8CCQ - chains B and E of the 4 polymer chains in the assembly; structure by X-ray diffraction, 1.89 A resolution.

# Chain B
Molecule: AroB
From: Pseudorhizobium banfieldiae
UniProtKB: Q6VAL9 (Q6VAL9_9HYPH); residues 1-175 here = UniProt positions 1-175
Chain sequence (175 residues; numbered 1 to 175; the number before each row is that of its first residue):
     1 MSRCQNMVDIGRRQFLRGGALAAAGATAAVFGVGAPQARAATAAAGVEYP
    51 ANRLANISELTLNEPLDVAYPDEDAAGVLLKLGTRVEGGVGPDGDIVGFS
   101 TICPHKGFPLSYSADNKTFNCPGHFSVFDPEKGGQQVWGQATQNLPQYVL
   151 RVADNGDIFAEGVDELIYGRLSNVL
Disordered / not traced: 1-43
Ion coordination: 2Fe-2S cluster Fe: Cys103, His105, Cys121, His124
Small-molecule neighbours: 2Fe-2S cluster (FES): Cys103, His105, Lys106, Gly107, Phe108, Cys121, Gly123, His124, Phe125, Ser126, Gln140

# Chain E
Molecule: AroA
From: Pseudorhizobium banfieldiae
UniProtKB: Q6VAL8 (Q6VAL8_9HYPH); residues 1-845 here = UniProt positions 1-845
Chain sequence (845 residues; row label = number of the first residue in the row):
     1 MAFKRHIDRLPIIPADAKKHNVTCHFCIVGCGYHAYTWPINKQGGTDPQN
    51 NIFGVDLSEQQQAESDAWYSPSMYNVVKQDGRDVHVVIKPDHECVVNSGL
   101 GSVRGARMAETSFSEARNTQQQRLTDPLVWRYGQMQPTSWDDALDLVARV
   151 TAKIVKEKGEDALIVSAFDHGGAGGGYENTWGTGKLYFEAMKVKNIRIHN
   201 RPAYNSEVHGTRDMGVGELNNCYEDAELADTIVAVGTNALETQTNYFLNH
   251 WIPNLRGESLGKKKELMPEEPHEAGRIIIVDPRRTVTVNACEQTAGADNV
   301 LHLAINSGTDLALFNALFTYIADKGWVDRDFIDKSTLREGTARPPLYPAR
   351 GVSEANPGHLSSFEDAVEGCRMSIEEAAEITGLDAAQIIKAAEWIGMPKE
   401 GGKRRRVMFGYEKGLIWGNDNYRTNGALVNLALATGNIGRPGGGVVRLGG
   451 HQEGYVRPSDAHVGRPAAYVDQLLIGGQGGVHHIWGCDHYKTTLNAHEFK
   501 RVYKKRTDMVKDAMSAAPYGDREAMVNAIVDAINQGGLFAVNVDIIPTKI
   551 GEACHVILPAATSGEMNLTSMNGERRMRLTERYMDPPGQSMPDCLIAARL
   601 ANTMERVLTEMGDVGYAAQFKGFDWQTEEDAFMDGYNKNAHGGEFVTYER
   651 LSAMGTNGFQEPATGFTDGKIEGTQRLYTDGVFSTDDGKARFMDAPWRGL
   701 QAPGKQQQKDSHKYLINNGRANVVWQSAYLDQENDFVMDRFPYPFIEMNP
   751 EDMAEAGLKEGDLVEIYNDAGATQAMAYPTPTARRGETFMLFGFPTGVQG
   801 NVTSAGTNELIIPNYKQTWGNIRKISDAPRNVAHLSFKSKEYQSA
Disordered / not traced: 1, 845
Ion coordination: 3Fe-4S cluster Fe: Cys24, Cys27, Cys31
Small-molecule neighbours:
  - 3Fe-4S cluster (F3S): Cys24, Phe26, Cys27, Val29, Gly30, Cys31, Tyr33, Gly101, Ser102, Arg104, Gly105, Thr244, Asn245
  - molybdopterin guanosine dinucleotide (MGD; 2-amino-5,6-dimercapto-7-methyl-3,7,8a,9-tetrahydro-8-oxa-1,3,9,10-tetraaza-anthracen-4-one guanosine dinucleotide), molecule 1: Cys27, Arg104, Val235, Gly236, Thr237, Asn238, Glu241, Thr242, Gln243, Val280, Asp281, Pro282, Arg283, Thr285, Ile305, Ser307, Gly308, Asp310, Glu412, Lys413, Gly414, Gly449, Gly450, His451, Asn717, Asn718, Gly719, Arg720, Ala721, Asn722, Val724, Trp725, Gln726, Phe789, Phe792, Lys816, Gln817
  - molybdopterin guanosine dinucleotide (MGD), molecule 2: Ala173, Gly174, His199, Asn200, Lys413, Trp417, His451, Gly486, Cys487, Asp488, Thr492, Val543, Asp544, Ile545, Ile546, Thr548, Ala560, Ala561, Thr562, Asp593, Asn718, Gly719, Arg720, Gln726, Ser727, Tyr729, Phe792, Gln799, Thr803, Tyr815, Lys816
  - oxygen atom (O), molecule 1: His199, Asn200, Gly450, His451
  - oxygen atom (O), molecule 2: Asn200, Glu207, Lys413, Arg447
  - 3,6,9,12,15,18-hexaoxaicosane-1,20-diol (P33): Asp169, Tyr177, Arg201, Tyr204, Asn205, Ser206, Arg212, Glu218, Leu219, Glu453, Tyr455, Val456, Asp460, Met571, Arg575, Tyr636, Asn639, Ala640, Glu661
  - trihydroxyantimonite(III) (SBO): Asp169, His170, His199, Asn200, Arg201, Glu207, Lys413, Arg447, Gly449, Gly450, His451, Gln452, Glu453
Reported in the primary citation:
  - binding site for trihydroxyantimonite(III): Asp169, Arg201, Lys413, Glu453
  - binding site for oxygen atom: His199, Glu207, Arg447, His451
  - mutagenesis - D169A, E453A: decreased catalytic activity

# Interface between chain B and chain E
Contacting residue pairs - 15 pairs, chain B then chain E:
  Ala44(B) - Arg9(E)
  Ala44(B) - Gln43(E)
  Ala45(B) - Arg9(E)
  Ala45(B) - Leu10(E)
  Ala45(B) - Pro11(E)
  Ala45(B) - Gln43(E)
  Gly46(B) - Gln43(E)  hydrogen bond (backbone-side chain)
  Val47(B) - Gln43(E)
  Glu48(B) - Gln43(E)
  Tyr49(B) - Asn41(E)
  Val149(B) - Asn41(E)
  Glu161(B) - Asn41(E)
  Glu161(B) - Lys42(E)  salt bridge
  Gly162(B) - Asn41(E)
  Val163(B) - Asn41(E)

# Summary
Chain B and chain E form an interface of 10 and 6 residues respectively; the contacts include 1 hydrogen bond
and 1 salt bridge. Among the polar pairs are Glu161(B)-Lys42(E) and Gly46(B)-Gln43(E). The paper reports a
binding site for trihydroxyantimonite(III) at Asp169(E), Arg201(E) and Lys413(E) among others; D169A and E453A
of chain E reduce catalytic activity.
Chain B is AroB and chain E is AroA, both from Pseudorhizobium banfieldiae; the structure, Crystal structure
of arsenite oxidase from Pseudorhizobium banfieldiae str. NT-26 (NT-26 Aio) bound to antimony trioxide, was
determined by X-ray diffraction together with 8CGS from the same study.
